1FVV - chains A and B; structure by X-ray diffraction, 2.80 A resolution.

Chain A:
Molecule: Cyclin-dependent kinase 2
From: Homo sapiens
Notes: EC 2.7.1.37
UniProtKB: P24941 (CDK2_HUMAN); numbering as in UniProt (aligned over 1-298)
Sequence (298 residues; each row starts with the number of its first residue):
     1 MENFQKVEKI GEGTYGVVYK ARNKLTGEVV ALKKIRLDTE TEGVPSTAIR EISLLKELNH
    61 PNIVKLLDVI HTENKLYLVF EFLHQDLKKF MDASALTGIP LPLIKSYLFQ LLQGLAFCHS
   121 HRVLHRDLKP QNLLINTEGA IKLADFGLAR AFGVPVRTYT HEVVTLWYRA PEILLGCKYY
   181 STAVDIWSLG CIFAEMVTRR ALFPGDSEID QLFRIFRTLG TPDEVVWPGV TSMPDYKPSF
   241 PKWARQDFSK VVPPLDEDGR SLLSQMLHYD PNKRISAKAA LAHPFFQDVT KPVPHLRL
Ligand contacts: 107 (4-[(7-oxo-7H-thiazolo[5,4-e]indol-8-ylmethyl)-amino]-N-pyridin-2-yl-benzenesulfonamide): Glu8, Lys9, Ile10, Gly11, Val18, Ala31, Lys33, Glu51, Val64, Phe80, Glu81, Phe82, Leu83, His84, Gln85, Asp86, Lys89, Leu134, Asp145
Swiss-Prot annotation at these positions:
  - active site: Asp127 (Proton acceptor)
  - binding site (ATP): Ile10 to Val18, Lys33, Glu81 to Leu83, Asp86, Lys129 to Asn132, Asp145
  - binding site (Mg(2+)): Asn132, Asp145
  - site (CDK7 binding): Lys9, Lys88, Lys89, Leu166
  - modified residue: Met1 (N-acetylmethionine), Lys6 (N6-acetyllysine), Thr14 (Phosphothreonine), Tyr15 (Phosphotyrosine), Tyr19 (Phosphotyrosine), Thr160 (Phosphothreonine)
  - natural variant: Pro45 (P45L: In a glioblastoma multiforme sample)
  - mutagenesis: Lys9 (K9F: Reduced phosphorylation by CAK), Thr14 (T14A: 2-fold increase in activity), Tyr15 (Y15F: 2-fold increase in activity), Lys88 to Lys89 (Reduced phosphorylation by CAK), Thr160 (T160A: Abolishes activity), Leu166 (L166R: Reduced phosphorylation by CAK and reduced kinase activity)

Chain B:
Molecule: Cyclin A
From: Homo sapiens
UniProtKB: P20248 (CCNA2_HUMAN); residue numbers follow UniProt; this construct covers 173-432
Sequence (260 residues; numbered 173 to 432; the number before each row is that of its first residue):
   173 NEVPDYHEDI HTYLREMEVK CKPKVGYMKK QPDITNSMRA ILVDWLVEVG EEYKLQNETL
   233 HLAVNYIDRF LSSMSVLRGK LQLVGTAAML LASKFEEIYP PEVAEFVYIT DDTYTKKQVL
   293 RMEHLVLKVL TFDLAAPTVN QFLTQYFLHQ QPANCKVESL AMFLGELSLI DADPYLKYLP
   353 SVIAGAAFHL ALYTVTGQSW PESLIRKTGY TLESLKPCLM DLHQTYLKAP QHAQQSIREK
   413 YKNSKYHGVS LLNPPETLNL

Chain A / chain B interface:
Contacting residue pairs (72):
  Thr41(A) with Val275(B); Lys288(B), hydrogen bond (backbone-side chain); Leu292(B)
  Glu42(A) with Lys266(B), hydrogen bond (backbone-side chain); Glu274(B); Val275(B), hydrogen bond (side chain-backbone)
  Gly43(A) with Lys266(B); Leu292(B); Glu295(B)
  Val44(A) with Lys266(B), hydrogen bond (backbone-side chain); Glu295(B), hydrogen bond (backbone-side chain); His296(B); Leu299(B), hydrophobic
  Ser46(A) with Lys266(B), hydrogen bond (side chain-backbone)
  Ile49(A) with Leu263(B), hydrophobic; Lys266(B); Leu306(B), hydrophobic
  Arg50(A) with Lys266(B); Phe267(B)
  Ile52(A) with Phe304(B), hydrophobic
  Ser53(A) with Phe267(B); Phe304(B), hydrogen bond (side chain-backbone); Leu306(B), hydrogen bond (side chain-backbone); Ala307(B), hydrogen bond (side chain-backbone)
  Leu54(A) with Ala307(B), hydrophobic
  Lys56(A) with Thr303(B), hydrogen bond (side chain-backbone); Asp305(B), salt bridge
  Glu57(A) with Tyr185(B), hydrogen bond; Met189(B); Ala307(B)
  His71(A) with His296(B); Lys300(B)
  Ala116(A) with Tyr178(B)
  His119(A) with Tyr178(B); Ile182(B)
  Ser120(A) with Tyr178(B); Asp181(B); Ile182(B)
  His121(A) with Tyr185(B)
  Arg122(A) with Ile182(B); Tyr185(B); Leu186(B); Ala307(B)
  Arg150(A) with Phe267(B), hydrogen bond (side chain-backbone); Glu269(B), hydrogen bond (side chain-backbone); Ile270(B)
  Phe152(A) with Asn173(B); Ile182(B), hydrophobic
  Gly153(A) with Gln313(B); Gln317(B)
  Val154(A) with Glu268(B); Asn312(B); Gln313(B); Thr316(B)
  Pro155(A) with Asn173(B)
  Arg157(A) with Gln228(B), hydrogen bond; Ile270(B)
  Tyr159(A) with Ile270(B), hydrophobic
  Tyr179(A) with Glu174(B)
  Tyr180(A) with Asn173(B); Glu174(B)
  Ser181(A) with Asn173(B); Glu174(B)
  Thr182(A) with Asn173(B), hydrogen bond (side chain-backbone); Val175(B)
  Pro271(A) with Val175(B)
  Asn272(A) with Glu174(B), hydrogen bond (side chain-backbone)
  Ser276(A) with Asp177(B), hydrogen bond; Tyr178(B)
  Ala277(A) with Tyr178(B), hydrogen bond (backbone-side chain)
  Lys278(A) with Tyr178(B), hydrogen bond (backbone-side chain); Asp181(B), salt bridge
Interface residues without a listed pair, chain A (41 interface residues in all): Leu37, Val69, Thr72, Glu73, Ala151, Thr158, Ala279
Interface residues without a listed pair, chain B (38 interface residues in all): Glu230, Pro272, Pro273, Ala276

In short:
Chain A and chain B form an interface of 41 and 38 residues respectively, with 19 hydrogen bonds and 2 salt
bridges. Among the polar pairs are Lys56(A)-Asp305(B), Lys278(A)-Asp181(B) and Thr41(A)-Lys288(B). Chain A
binds compound 107.
Chain A is Cyclin-dependent kinase 2 and chain B is Cyclin A, both from Homo sapiens; the structure, The
structure of CDK2/cyclin A in complex with an oxindole inhibitor, was determined by X-ray diffraction (same
publication as 1FVT).
